Entry 5AC9 (electron microscopy, 3.20 A resolution); this record covers chains 1 and 3 of the 4 polymer chains in the assembly.

== Chain 1 ==
Molecule: VP1
From: Foot-and-mouth disease virus - type o
UniProt: Q6PMW3 (Q6PMW3_9PICO); residues 1-208 here correspond to UniProt positions 725-932 (UniProt number = residue number + 724)
Amino-acid sequence (208 residues; row label = number of the first residue in the row):
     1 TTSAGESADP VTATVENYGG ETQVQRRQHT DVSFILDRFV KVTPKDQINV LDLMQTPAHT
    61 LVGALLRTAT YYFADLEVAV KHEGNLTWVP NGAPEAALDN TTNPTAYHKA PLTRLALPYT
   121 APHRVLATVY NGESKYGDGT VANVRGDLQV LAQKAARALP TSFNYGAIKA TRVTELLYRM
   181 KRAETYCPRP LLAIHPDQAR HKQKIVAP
Unresolved in the structure: 135-156
Sequence notes: conflict Glu-133 (Asn857 in Q6PMW3)

== Chain 3 ==
Molecule: VP2
From: Foot-and-mouth disease virus - type o
UniProt: Q6PMW3 (Q6PMW3_9PICO); residues 1-220 here correspond to UniProt positions 505-724 (UniProt number = residue number + 504)
Amino-acid sequence (220 residues; each row starts with the number of its first residue):
     1 GIFPVACSDG YGGLVTTDPK TADPAYGKVF NPPRNMLPGR FTNFLDVAEA CPTFLHFEGD
    61 VPYVTTKTDS DRVLAQFDLS LAAKHMSNTF LAGLAQYYTQ YSGTINLHFM FTGPTDAKAR
   121 YMIAYAPPGM EPPKTPEAAA HCIHAEWDTG LNSKFTFSIP YLSAADYTYT ASDVAETTNV
   181 QGWVCLFQIT HGKADGDALV VLASAGKDFE LRLPVDARTQ
Sequence notes: conflict Thr-168 (Ala672 in Q6PMW3), Val-174 (Thr678 in Q6PMW3)
Reported in the primary citation:
  - mutagenesis - H56R/D60G: unchanged stability

== How chain 1 and chain 3 interact ==
Residue-residue contacts (45; chain 1 residue first):
  Val-89(1) / Val-215(3)  hydrophobic
  Pro-90(1) / Pro-214(3)
  Pro-90(1) / Val-215(3)
  Asn-91(1) / Thr-99(3)  hydrogen bond (backbone-side chain)
  Asn-91(1) / Gln-100(3)
  Asn-91(1) / Tyr-169(3)  hydrogen bond
  Gly-92(1) / Thr-99(3)
  Gly-92(1) / Tyr-169(3)
  Ala-93(1) / Thr-99(3)
  Ala-93(1) / Val-215(3)  hydrophobic
  Pro-94(1) / Ala-217(3)
  Ala-97(1) / Val-215(3)  hydrophobic
  Ala-97(1) / Asp-216(3)
  Ala-97(1) / Ala-217(3)  hydrophobic
  Asn-100(1) / Asp-216(3)  hydrogen bond (side chain-backbone)
  Asn-100(1) / Arg-218(3)
  Thr-101(1) / Thr-16(3)  hydrogen bond (backbone-side chain)
  Thr-102(1) / Thr-16(3)
  Thr-102(1) / Asp-216(3)
  Asn-103(1) / Thr-16(3)  hydrogen bond (backbone-side chain)
  Asn-103(1) / Val-215(3)
  Asn-103(1) / Asp-216(3)
  Pro-104(1) / Thr-16(3)
  Pro-104(1) / Thr-17(3)
  Thr-105(1) / Val-15(3)
  Thr-105(1) / Thr-16(3)  hydrogen bond (backbone-backbone)
  Ala-106(1) / Leu-14(3)
  Ala-106(1) / Val-15(3)  hydrophobic
  Tyr-107(1) / Leu-14(3)  hydrogen bond (backbone-backbone)
  Lys-109(1) / Tyr-11(3)
  Lys-109(1) / Gly-12(3)
  Lys-109(1) / Gly-13(3)
  Pro-111(1) / Asp-9(3)
  Leu-112(1) / Gly-10(3)
  Arg-114(1) / Gly-10(3)  hydrogen bond (backbone-backbone)
  Arg-114(1) / Tyr-11(3)  hydrogen bond
  Thr-120(1) / Gln-100(3)  hydrogen bond (backbone-side chain)
  Thr-120(1) / Leu-213(3)
  Pro-122(1) / Gln-100(3)
  Pro-122(1) / Ala-165(3)
  Pro-122(1) / Asp-166(3)  hydrogen bond (backbone-backbone)
  Pro-122(1) / Tyr-167(3)
  Pro-122(1) / Tyr-169(3)
  His-123(1) / Ala-165(3)
  Ser-162(1) / Tyr-169(3)
Also at the interface, not in a pair above, chain 1 (28 interface residues in all): Ala-110, Thr-113, Leu-115, Ala-121, Arg-124
Also at the interface, not in a pair above, chain 3 (22 interface residues in all): Arg-212

== Summary ==
Chain 1 and chain 3 form an interface of 28 and 22 residues respectively, with 11 hydrogen bonds. Polar pairs
include Asn-91(1)/Thr-99(3), Asn-91(1)/Tyr-169(3) and Asn-100(1)/Asp-216(3). From the paper: H56R/D60G of
chain 3 leave stability unchanged.
Here chain 1 is VP1 and chain 3 is VP2, both from Foot-and-mouth disease virus - type o. Entry 5AC9
(Structure-based energetics of protein interfaces guide Foot-and-Mouth disease virus vaccine design) was
determined by electron microscopy (same publication as 5ACA, 5D8A and 5DDJ).
